Entry 7FIZ (electron microscopy, 3.28 A resolution); this record covers chains F and A of the 7 polymer chains in the assembly.

== Chain F (and A) ==
Name: Lon protease
From: Meiothermus taiwanensis
Notes: EC 3.4.21.53; chain A of this document is another copy of the same molecule, construct and numbering; everything in this record applies to it too
Reference sequence: A0A059VAZ3 (A0A059VAZ3_9DEIN); residue numbers follow UniProt; this construct covers 1-793
Chain sequence (806 residues; numbered 1 to 806; the number before each row is that of its first residue):
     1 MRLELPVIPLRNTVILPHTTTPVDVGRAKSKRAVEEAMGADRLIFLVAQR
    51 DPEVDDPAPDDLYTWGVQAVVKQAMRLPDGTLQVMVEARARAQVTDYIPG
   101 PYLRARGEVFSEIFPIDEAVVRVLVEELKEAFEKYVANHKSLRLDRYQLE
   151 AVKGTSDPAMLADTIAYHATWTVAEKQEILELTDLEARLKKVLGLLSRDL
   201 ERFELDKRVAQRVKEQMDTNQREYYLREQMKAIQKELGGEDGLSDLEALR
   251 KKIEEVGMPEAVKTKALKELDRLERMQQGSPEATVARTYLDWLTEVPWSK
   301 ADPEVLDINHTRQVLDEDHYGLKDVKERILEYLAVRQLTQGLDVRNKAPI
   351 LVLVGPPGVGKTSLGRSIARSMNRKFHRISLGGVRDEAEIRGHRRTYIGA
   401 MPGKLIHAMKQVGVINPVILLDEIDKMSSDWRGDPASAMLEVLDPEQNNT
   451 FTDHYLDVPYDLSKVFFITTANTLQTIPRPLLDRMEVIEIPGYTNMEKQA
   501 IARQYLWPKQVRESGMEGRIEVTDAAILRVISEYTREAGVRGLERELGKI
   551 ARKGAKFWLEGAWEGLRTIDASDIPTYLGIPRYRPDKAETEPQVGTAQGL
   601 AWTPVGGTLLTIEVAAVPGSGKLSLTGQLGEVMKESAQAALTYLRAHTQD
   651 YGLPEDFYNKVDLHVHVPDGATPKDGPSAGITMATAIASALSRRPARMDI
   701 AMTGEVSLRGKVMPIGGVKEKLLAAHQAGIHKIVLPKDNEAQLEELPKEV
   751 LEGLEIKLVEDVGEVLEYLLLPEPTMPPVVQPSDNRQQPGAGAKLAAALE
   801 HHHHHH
Disordered / not traced: 1, 781-806
Differences from the reference sequence: expression tag (794-806)
Residues lining bound ligands: ATP-gamma-S (AGS; phosphothiophosphoric acid-adenylate ester): His319, Tyr320, Leu322, Pro357, Gly358, Val359, Gly360, Lys361, Thr362, Ser363, Arg366, Asp422, Glu423, Tyr493, Ile501, Tyr505, Lys509, Val540, Arg541
From the paper describing this entry:
  - catalytic residues: Ser678 (citing earlier work)

== Interface between chain F and chain A ==
Residue-residue contacts (52; chain F residue first):
  Gly239(F) with Asp271(A)
  Glu240(F) with Leu267(A); Lys268(A); Leu270(A); Asp271(A), hydrogen bond (backbone-side chain)
  Gly382(F) with Pro480(A)
  Ile398(F) with Tyr397(A)
  Glu513(F) with Leu342(A); Asp343(A); Val344(A); Lys347(A), salt bridge
  Ser514(F) with Thr339(A)
  Gly515(F) with Thr339(A)
  Met516(F) with Leu338(A), hydrophobic
  Arg552(F) with Arg328(A); Glu331(A), salt bridge; Tyr332(A), hydrogen bond; Glu486(A), salt bridge
  Lys553(F) with Glu331(A)
  Ala555(F) with Leu338(A)
  Lys556(F) with Glu327(A), salt bridge; Leu330(A); Ala334(A)
  Trp558(F) with Leu338(A)
  Leu559(F) with Ala334(A); Gln337(A); Leu338(A), hydrophobic
  Glu560(F) with Ile308(A)
  Ile580(F) with Ala741(A); Gln742(A)
  Pro581(F) with Gln742(A)
  Arg584(F) with Pro714(A); Asp738(A), hydrogen bond (side chain-backbone); Asn739(A)
  Glu589(F) with Arg709(A), salt bridge
  Thr611(F) with Arg709(A)
  Glu613(F) with Ser707(A); Leu708(A), hydrogen bond (side chain-backbone); Arg709(A), salt bridge
  Ala615(F) with Leu708(A), hydrophobic
  Val617(F) with Thr642(A)
  Pro618(F) with Arg645(A)
  Gly619(F) with Tyr658(A)
  Thr626(F) with Gln638(A)
  Gly627(F) with Glu635(A), hydrogen bond (backbone-side chain)
  Gln628(F) with Glu635(A), hydrogen bond (backbone-side chain)
  His664(F) with Thr642(A); Leu708(A)
  His666(F) with Ser707(A); Leu708(A)
  Gly670(F) with Val632(A); Glu705(A)
Interface residues without a listed pair, chain F (38 interface residues in all): Thr284, Arg378, Val614, Asp662, Pro668, Asp669, Ala671
Interface residues without a listed pair, chain A (45 interface residues in all): Glu269, Val335, Arg395, Glu446, Ala639, Ala646, Pro677, Lys711, Glu744

== Summary ==
Chain F and chain A form an interface of 38 and 45 residues respectively; the contacts include 6 hydrogen
bonds and 6 salt bridges. Polar pairs include Glu513(F)-Lys347(A), Arg552(F)-Glu331(A) and
Arg552(F)-Glu486(A). Chain F binds ATP-gamma-S. From the paper: the catalytic residue Ser678(F).
Chain F and chain A are both Lon protease (Meiothermus taiwanensis); the structure, Processive cleavage of
substrate at individual proteolytic active sites of the Lon protease complex (conformation 3), was determined
by electron microscopy together with 7EV4, 7EV6, 7FID and 7FIE from the same study.
